Entry 7TQZ (electron microscopy, 2.70 A resolution); this record covers chains A and B of the 3 polymer chains in the assembly.

# Chain A
Name: Tubulin alpha-1B chain
Source organism: Sus scrofa
UniProtKB: Q2XVP4 (TBA1B_PIG); residues 1-451 here = UniProt positions 1-451
Amino-acid sequence (451 residues; numbered 1 to 451; the number before each row is that of its first residue):
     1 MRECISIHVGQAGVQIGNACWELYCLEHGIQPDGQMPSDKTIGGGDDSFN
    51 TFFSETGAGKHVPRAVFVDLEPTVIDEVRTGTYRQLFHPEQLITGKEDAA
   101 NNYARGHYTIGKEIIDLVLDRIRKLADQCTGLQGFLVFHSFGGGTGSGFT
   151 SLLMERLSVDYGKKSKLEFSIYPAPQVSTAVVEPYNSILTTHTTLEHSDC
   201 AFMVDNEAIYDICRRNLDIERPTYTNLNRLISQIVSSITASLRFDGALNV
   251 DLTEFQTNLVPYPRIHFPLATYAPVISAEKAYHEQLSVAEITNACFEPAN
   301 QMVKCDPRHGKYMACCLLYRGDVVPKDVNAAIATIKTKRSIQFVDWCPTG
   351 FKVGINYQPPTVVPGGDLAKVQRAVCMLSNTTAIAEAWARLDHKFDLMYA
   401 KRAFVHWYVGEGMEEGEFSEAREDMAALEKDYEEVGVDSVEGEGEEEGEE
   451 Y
Not modelled in the structure: 441-451
Metal / ion sites: Mg2+: Asp-69, Glu-71
Residues lining bound ligands: GTP (guanosine-5'-triphosphate): Gly-10, Gln-11, Ala-12, Gln-15, Ile-16, Asp-69, Asp-98, Ala-99, Ala-100, Asn-101, Ser-140, Gly-142, Gly-143, Gly-144, Thr-145, Gly-146, Ile-171, Thr-179, Glu-183, Asn-206, Tyr-224, Leu-227, Asn-228, Ile-231
UniProt features mapped onto this chain:
  - motif: Met-1 to Cys-4 (MREC motif)
  - active site: Glu-254
  - binding site (GTP): Gly-10, Gln-11, Ala-12, Gln-15, Glu-71, Ala-99, Ser-140, Gly-143, Gly-144, Thr-145, Gly-146, Thr-179, Glu-183, Asn-206, Tyr-224, Asn-228, Leu-252
  - binding site (Mg(2+)): Glu-71
  - site: Tyr-451 (Involved in polymerization)
  - modified residue: Lys-40 (N6,N6,N6-trimethyllysine), Ser-48 (Phosphoserine), Ser-232 (Phosphoserine), Tyr-282 (3'-nitrotyrosine), Arg-339 (Omega-N-methylarginine), Ser-439 (Phosphoserine), Glu-443 (5-glutamyl polyglutamate), Glu-445 (5-glutamyl polyglutamate), Tyr-451 (3'-nitrotyrosine)
  - cross-link (Glycyl lysine isopeptide (Lys-Gly)): Lys-326 (interchain with G-Cter in ubiquitin), Lys-370 (interchain with G-Cter in ubiquitin)

# Chain B
Name: Tubulin beta-2B chain
Source organism: Sus scrofa
UniProtKB: A0A287AGU7 (A0A287AGU7_PIG); numbering as in UniProt (aligned over 1-445)
Amino-acid sequence (445 residues; numbered 1 to 445; the number before each row is that of its first residue):
     1 MREIVHIQAGQCGNQIGAKFWEVISDEHGIDPTGSYHGDSDLQLERINVY
    51 YNEATGNKYVPRAILVDLEPGTMDSVRSGPFGQIFRPDNFVFGQSGAGNN
   101 WAKGHYTEGAELVDSVLDVVRKESESCDCLQGFQLTHSLGGGTGSGMGTL
   151 LISKIREEYPDRIMNTFSVMPSPKVSDTVVEPYNATLSVHQLVENTDETY
   201 CIDNEALYDICFRTLKLTTPTYGDLNHLVSATMSGVTTCLRFPGQLNADL
   251 RKLAVNMVPFPRLHFFMPGFAPLTSRGSQQYRALTVPELTQQMFDSKNMM
   301 AACDPRHGRYLTVAAIFRGRMSMKEVDEQMLNVQNKNSSYFVEWIPNNVK
   351 TAVCDIPPRGLKMSATFIGNSTAIQELFKRISEQFTAMFRRKAFLHWYTG
   401 EGMDEMEFTEAESNMNDLVSEYQQYQDATADEQGEFEEEEGEDEA
Not modelled in the structure: 430-445
Residues lining bound ligands:
  - GDP (guanosine-5'-diphosphate): Gly-10, Gln-11, Cys-12, Gln-15, Ile-16, Asn-99, Ser-138, Gly-141, Gly-142, Thr-143, Gly-144, Asp-177, Glu-181, Asn-204, Tyr-222, Leu-225, Asn-226
  - GTP (guanosine-5'-triphosphate): Gln-245, Leu-246, Asn-247, Lys-252
  - taxol (TA1): Glu-22, Val-23, Asp-26, Glu-27, Leu-215, Leu-217, Asp-224, His-227, Leu-228, Ala-231, Ser-234, Phe-270, Pro-272, Leu-273, Thr-274, Ser-275, Arg-276, Gln-279, Arg-318, Pro-358, Arg-359, Gly-360, Leu-361

# How chain A and chain B interact
Contacting residue pairs (79; chain A residue first):
  Gln-11(A) with Gly-244(B), hydrogen bond (side chain-backbone); Gln-245(B), hydrogen bond (side chain-backbone); Leu-246(B); Asn-247(B), hydrogen bond
  Gln-15(A) with Gln-245(B)
  Glu-71(A) with Arg-2(B), salt bridge; Asn-247(B), hydrogen bond
  Pro-72(A) with Arg-2(B); Arg-46(B)
  Thr-73(A) with Arg-2(B), hydrogen bond; Pro-243(B); Asn-247(B)
  Val-74(A) with Asn-247(B)
  Asp-76(A) with Arg-46(B), salt bridge
  Glu-77(A) with Pro-243(B)
  Gly-95(A) with Met-1(B); Cys-129(B)
  Lys-96(A) with Cys-129(B)
  Glu-97(A) with Leu-130(B); Gln-131(B), hydrogen bond; Arg-162(B), salt bridge; Arg-251(B), salt bridge
  Asp-98(A) with Asp-249(B); Lys-252(B)
  Ala-100(A) with Arg-251(B); Lys-252(B); Val-255(B)
  Asn-101(A) with Lys-252(B), hydrogen bond; Val-255(B); Asn-256(B); Lys-350(B)
  Arg-105(A) with Arg-251(B)
  Gln-176(A) with Leu-331(B)
  Val-177(A) with Asp-327(B)
  Ser-178(A) with Asn-347(B), hydrogen bond (backbone-side chain)
  Thr-179(A) with Leu-246(B); Asp-327(B); Lys-350(B), hydrogen bond (backbone-side chain); Thr-351(B)
  Ala-180(A) with Asn-256(B); Asn-347(B), hydrogen bond (backbone-side chain); Lys-350(B)
  Val-181(A) with Asn-256(B), hydrogen bond (backbone-side chain); Ile-345(B), hydrophobic; Asn-347(B); Asn-348(B)
  Val-182(A) with Asn-256(B)
  Tyr-210(A) with Met-323(B); Lys-324(B); Asp-327(B), hydrogen bond
  Glu-220(A) with Lys-324(B)
  Arg-221(A) with Ser-322(B); Glu-325(B)
  Pro-222(A) with Ser-322(B); Met-323(B); Lys-324(B)
  Thr-223(A) with Gln-245(B)
  Tyr-224(A) with Leu-246(B); Met-323(B), hydrophobic
  Lys-394(A) with Pro-346(B)
  Leu-397(A) with Trp-344(B); Pro-346(B), hydrophobic
  Met-398(A) with Pro-346(B)
  Lys-401(A) with Phe-260(B); Trp-344(B); Thr-429(B)
  Ala-403(A) with Pro-259(B); Trp-344(B), hydrophobic
  Phe-404(A) with Val-255(B); Asn-256(B); Val-258(B); Pro-259(B), hydrogen bond (backbone-backbone)
  His-406(A) with Val-258(B); Pro-259(B); Phe-260(B); Pro-261(B)
  Trp-407(A) with Ala-254(B); Val-255(B); Val-258(B), hydrogen bond (side chain-backbone)
Interface residues without a listed pair, chain A (39 interface residues in all): Thr-80, Arg-214, Arg-402
Interface residues without a listed pair, chain B (43 interface residues in all): Glu-45, Phe-242, Thr-312, Met-321, Glu-343, Val-349, Asp-355

# In short
39 residues of chain A and 43 residues of chain B are in contact, with 14 hydrogen bonds and 4 salt bridges.
Polar contacts include Glu-71(A)/Arg-2(B), Asp-76(A)/Arg-46(B) and Glu-97(A)/Arg-162(B). GTP is bound between
chain A and chain B. Bound to chain B: GDP and taxol.
Chain A is Tubulin alpha-1B chain and chain B is Tubulin beta-2B chain, both from Sus scrofa; the structure,
Apo CaKip3[2-482] in complex with a microtubule, was determined by electron microscopy, deposited together
with 7TQX, 7TQY, 7TR0, 7TR1, 7TR2 and 7TR3.
